1G4X - chain A; structure by X-ray diffraction, 2.20 A resolution.

== Chain A ==
Name: Aspartate aminotransferase
Source organism: Escherichia coli
Notes: EC 2.6.1.1
UniProt: P00509 (AAT_ECOLI); the construct has insertions or renumbered stretches relative to UniProt, so the offset changes along the chain: 5-64 = UniProt 1-60; 66-126 = UniProt 61-121; 133-152 = UniProt 123-142; 154-231 = UniProt 143-220; 1 more segments
Chain sequence (396 residues; each row starts with the number of its first residue; note: 9 numbers in that range are skipped by the numbering (no residue carries them; nothing is unmodelled there)):
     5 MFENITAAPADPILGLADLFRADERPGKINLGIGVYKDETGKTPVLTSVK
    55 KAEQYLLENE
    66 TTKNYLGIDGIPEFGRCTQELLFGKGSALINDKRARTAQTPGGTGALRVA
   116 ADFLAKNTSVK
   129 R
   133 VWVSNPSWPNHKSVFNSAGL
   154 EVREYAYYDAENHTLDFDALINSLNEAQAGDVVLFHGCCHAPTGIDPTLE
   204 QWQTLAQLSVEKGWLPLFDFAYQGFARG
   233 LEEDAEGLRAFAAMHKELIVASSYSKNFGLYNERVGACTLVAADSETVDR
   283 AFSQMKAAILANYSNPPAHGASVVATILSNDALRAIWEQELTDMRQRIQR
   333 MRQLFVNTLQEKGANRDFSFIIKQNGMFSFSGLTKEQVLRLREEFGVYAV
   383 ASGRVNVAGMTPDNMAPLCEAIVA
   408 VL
Sequence notes: engineered mutation Ala-194 (Asn183 in P00509), Leu-292 (Arg280 in P00509)
Glycans and other covalent adducts: pyridoxal phosphate (PLP) linked to Lys-258
Ligand contacts: pyridoxal phosphate (PLP): Tyr-70, Gly-107, Gly-108, Thr-109, Leu-112, His-189, Ala-194, Asp-222, Ala-224, Tyr-225, Ser-255, Ser-257, Arg-266

== In short ==
Covalently linked pyridoxal phosphate: at Lys-258.
Chain A is Aspartate aminotransferase (Escherichia coli); the structure, Aspartate aminotransferase active
site mutant N194A/R292L, was determined by X-ray diffraction, deposited together with 1G7W, 1G7X and 1G4V.
